7NKH - chains C and D of the 7 polymer chains in the assembly; structure by electron microscopy, 2.78 A resolution.

# Chain C
Name: ATP synthase subunit alpha
Organism: Mycolicibacterium smegmatis MC2 155
Notes: EC 7.1.2.2
Reference sequence: A0R202 (ATPA_MYCS2); residue numbers follow UniProt; this construct covers 1-548
Amino-acid sequence (548 residues; row label = number of the first residue in the row):
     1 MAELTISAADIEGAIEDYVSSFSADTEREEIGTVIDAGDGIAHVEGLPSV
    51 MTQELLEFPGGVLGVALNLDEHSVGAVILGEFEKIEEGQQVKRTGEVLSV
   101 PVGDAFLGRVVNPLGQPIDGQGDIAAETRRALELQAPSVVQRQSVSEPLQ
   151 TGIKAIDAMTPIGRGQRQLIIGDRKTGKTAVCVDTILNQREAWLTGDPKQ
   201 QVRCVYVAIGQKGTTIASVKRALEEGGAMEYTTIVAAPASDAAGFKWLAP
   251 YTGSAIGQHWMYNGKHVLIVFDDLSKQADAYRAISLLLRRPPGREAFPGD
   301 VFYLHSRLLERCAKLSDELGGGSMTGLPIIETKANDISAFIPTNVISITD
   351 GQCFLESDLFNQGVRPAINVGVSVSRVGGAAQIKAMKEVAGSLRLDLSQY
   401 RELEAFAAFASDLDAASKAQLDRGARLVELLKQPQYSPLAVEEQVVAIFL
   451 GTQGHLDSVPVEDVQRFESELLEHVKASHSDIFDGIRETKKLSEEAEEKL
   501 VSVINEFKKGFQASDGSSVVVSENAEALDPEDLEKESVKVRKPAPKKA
Unresolved in the structure: 1-29, 522-548
Metal / ion sites: Mg2+: Thr-179 (together with ATP)
Residues lining bound ligands:
  - ADP (adenosine-5'-diphosphate): Val-374, Ser-375, Arg-376
  - ATP (adenosine-5'-triphosphate): Asp-173, Arg-174, Lys-175, Thr-176, Gly-177, Lys-178, Thr-179, Ala-180, Phe-360, Arg-365, Pro-366, Gln-433, Pro-434, Gln-435

# Chain D
Name: ATP synthase subunit beta
Organism: Mycolicibacterium smegmatis MC2 155
Notes: EC 7.1.2.2
Reference sequence: A0R200 (ATPB_MYCS2); residue numbers follow UniProt; this construct covers 1-475
Amino-acid sequence (475 residues; numbered 1 to 475; the number before each row is that of its first residue):
     1 MTATAEKTAGRVVRITGPVVDVEFPRGSVPELFNALHAEITFGALAKTLT
    51 LEVAQHLGDSLVRCISMQPTDGLVRGVEVTDTGASISVPVGDGVKGHVFN
   101 ALGDCLDDPGYGKDFEHWSIHRKPPAFSDLEPRTEMLETGLKVVDLLTPY
   151 VRGGKIALFGGAGVGKTVLIQEMINRIARNFGGTSVFAGVGERTREGNDL
   201 WVELADANVLKDTALVFGQMDEPPGTRMRVALSALTMAEFFRDEQGQDVL
   251 LFIDNIFRFTQAGSEVSTLLGRMPSAVGYQPTLADEMGELQERITSTRGR
   301 SITSMQAVYVPADDYTDPAPATTFAHLDATTELSRAVFSKGIFPAVDPLA
   351 SSSTILDPAIVGDEHYRVAQEVIRILQRYKDLQDIIAILGIDELSEEDKQ
   401 LVNRARRIERFLSQNMMAAEQFTGQPGSTVPLKETIEAFDKLTKGEFDHL
   451 PEQAFFLIGGLDDLAKKAESLGAKL
Unresolved in the structure: 1-7, 475
Metal / ion sites: Mg2+: Thr-167 (together with ADP)
Residues lining bound ligands: ADP (adenosine-5'-diphosphate): Gly-161, Ala-162, Gly-163, Val-164, Gly-165, Lys-166, Thr-167, Val-168, Glu-196, Phe-338, Phe-343, Met-416, Ala-419, Phe-422, Thr-423

# How chain C and chain D interact
Contacting residue pairs - 118 pairs, chain C then chain D:
  Gly-46(C) / Arg-75(D)
  Leu-47(C) / Arg-75(D)  hydrogen bond (backbone-side chain)
  Pro-48(C) / Val-74(D)
  Pro-48(C) / Arg-75(D)
  Ser-49(C) / Val-74(D)
  Val-50(C) / Leu-73(D)
  Val-50(C) / Val-74(D)
  Val-50(C) / Arg-75(D)
  Met-51(C) / Phe-42(D)  hydrophobic
  Met-51(C) / Gly-72(D)
  Met-51(C) / Leu-73(D)
  Met-51(C) / Val-74(D)  hydrophobic
  Thr-52(C) / Ile-15(D)
  Thr-52(C) / Thr-70(D)
  Thr-52(C) / Asp-71(D)
  Thr-52(C) / Gly-72(D)  hydrogen bond (backbone-backbone)
  Thr-52(C) / Leu-73(D)  hydrogen bond (backbone-backbone)
  Gln-53(C) / Asp-71(D)
  Asn-68(C) / Ile-15(D)
  Leu-69(C) / Arg-14(D)
  Leu-69(C) / Ile-15(D)  hydrogen bond (backbone-backbone)
  Leu-69(C) / Arg-75(D)
  Asp-70(C) / Val-13(D)
  Asp-70(C) / Arg-14(D)
  Asp-70(C) / Arg-75(D)  hydrogen bond (backbone-side chain)
  Glu-71(C) / Val-13(D)  hydrogen bond (backbone-backbone)
  Glu-71(C) / Arg-14(D)  salt bridge
  Ser-73(C) / Arg-75(D)  hydrogen bond (backbone-side chain)
  Val-74(C) / Arg-75(D)
  Gly-95(C) / Phe-42(D)
  Glu-96(C) / Phe-42(D)
  Val-97(C) / Phe-42(D)  hydrophobic
  Val-97(C) / Leu-45(D)  hydrophobic
  Glu-133(C) / Leu-45(D)
  Glu-133(C) / Asp-71(D)
  Leu-134(C) / Ala-44(D)
  Leu-134(C) / Leu-45(D)  hydrophobic
  Ala-136(C) / Asp-221(D)
  Pro-137(C) / Thr-194(D)
  Val-139(C) / Leu-106(D)  hydrophobic
  Val-139(C) / Thr-194(D)
  Val-139(C) / Gly-197(D)
  Val-139(C) / Asn-198(D)  hydrogen bond (backbone-side chain)
  Val-139(C) / Gln-219(D)
  Val-140(C) / Leu-106(D)  hydrophobic
  Val-140(C) / Trp-201(D)  hydrophobic
  Arg-142(C) / Thr-194(D)
  Arg-142(C) / Arg-195(D)
  Arg-142(C) / Asn-198(D)  hydrogen bond (backbone-side chain)
  Gln-143(C) / Asn-198(D)
  Ser-144(C) / Asn-198(D)
  Val-145(C) / Arg-195(D)
  Arg-167(C) / Arg-193(D)
  Pro-291(C) / Thr-268(D)
  Arg-294(C) / Val-277(D)
  Gly-299(C) / Glu-265(D)
  Asp-300(C) / Glu-265(D)
  Phe-302(C) / Arg-258(D)
  Phe-302(C) / Gln-261(D)
  Phe-302(C) / Glu-265(D)
  Tyr-303(C) / Asp-221(D)
  Tyr-303(C) / Glu-222(D)
  Tyr-303(C) / Arg-227(D)
  Tyr-303(C) / Glu-265(D)
  Ser-306(C) / Met-220(D)  hydrogen bond (side chain-backbone)
  Ser-306(C) / Asp-221(D)
  Arg-307(C) / Asp-221(D)
  Glu-310(C) / Arg-193(D)
  Glu-310(C) / Thr-194(D)  hydrogen bond
  Glu-310(C) / Met-220(D)
  Glu-310(C) / Asp-221(D)
  Ser-338(C) / Ala-312(D)
  Thr-343(C) / Tyr-309(D)
  Thr-343(C) / Ala-312(D)
  Ile-346(C) / Ala-162(D)  hydrophobic
  Ser-347(C) / Arg-193(D)  hydrogen bond (backbone-side chain)
  Ser-347(C) / Met-220(D)
  Ser-347(C) / Arg-258(D)  hydrogen bond
  Ile-348(C) / Arg-193(D)  hydrogen bond (backbone-side chain)
  Ile-348(C) / Met-220(D)  hydrophobic
  Thr-349(C) / Arg-193(D)  hydrogen bond (backbone-side chain)
  Asp-350(C) / Arg-193(D)  salt bridge
  Asp-350(C) / Arg-195(D)  salt bridge
  Gly-371(C) / Phe-338(D)
  Gly-371(C) / Ser-339(D)
  Val-374(C) / Phe-338(D)  hydrophobic
  Ser-375(C) / Phe-422(D)
  Arg-376(C) / Gly-163(D)
  Arg-376(C) / Arg-193(D)
  Arg-376(C) / Arg-195(D)
  Arg-376(C) / Phe-422(D)
  Gly-378(C) / Gln-421(D)
  Gly-378(C) / Phe-422(D)
  Gly-379(C) / Gln-421(D)  hydrogen bond (backbone-backbone)
  Gly-391(C) / Phe-422(D)
  Gly-391(C) / Thr-423(D)
  Arg-394(C) / Phe-343(D)
  Leu-395(C) / Phe-343(D)  hydrophobic
  Leu-395(C) / Thr-423(D)
  Leu-395(C) / Leu-457(D)  hydrophobic
  Ser-398(C) / Ser-339(D)
  Gln-399(C) / Lys-340(D)  hydrogen bond (side chain-backbone)
  Gln-399(C) / Arg-410(D)
  Gln-399(C) / Gln-453(D)  hydrogen bond
  Gln-399(C) / Phe-456(D)
  Glu-402(C) / Lys-340(D)
  Glu-402(C) / Arg-406(D)  salt bridge
  Glu-402(C) / Arg-410(D)  salt bridge
  Leu-403(C) / Arg-406(D)
  Leu-403(C) / Glu-452(D)
  Phe-406(C) / Ile-386(D)  hydrophobic
  Phe-406(C) / Arg-406(D)
  Phe-409(C) / Ala-387(D)
  Phe-409(C) / Ile-388(D)
  Ser-411(C) / Asp-392(D)
  Ala-416(C) / Pro-451(D)  hydrophobic
  Ala-416(C) / Gln-453(D)
  Gln-420(C) / Gln-453(D)  hydrogen bond
Also at the interface, not in a pair above, chain C (72 interface residues in all): Leu-67, Ser-138, Pro-292, Asn-344, Gln-352, Val-372, Val-377, Ala-380, Ser-392, Ser-417
Also at the interface, not in a pair above, chain D (67 interface residues in all): Thr-16, Pro-69, Val-98, Asp-107, Asp-199, Phe-217, Pro-223, Leu-269, Gly-278, Arg-335, Gly-341, Ile-342, Tyr-379, Gly-390, Ile-391, Val-402

# Overview
72 residues of chain C and 67 residues of chain D are in contact; the contacts include 19 hydrogen bonds and 5
salt bridges. Polar contacts include Glu-71(C)/Arg-14(D), Asp-350(C)/Arg-193(D) and Asp-350(C)/Arg-195(D). ADP
is bound between chain C and chain D. Chain C binds ATP.
Chain C is ATP synthase subunit alpha and chain D is ATP synthase subunit beta, both from Mycolicibacterium
smegmatis MC2 155; the structure, Mycobacterium smegmatis ATP synthase F1 state 2, was determined by electron
microscopy (same publication as 7NJK, 7NJL, 7NJM, 7NJN, 7NJO, 7NJP and 20 further entries).
